PDB entry 8RB4 | electron microscopy, 3.20 A resolution | chains I and J of the 5 polymer chains in the assembly

Chain I (and J):
Molecule: Paraneoplastic antigen Ma2 homolog
From: Mus musculus
Notes: chain J of this document is another copy of the same molecule, construct and numbering; everything in this record applies to it too
Reference sequence: Q8BHK0 (PNMA2_MOUSE); residues 157-336 here = UniProt positions 157-336
Amino-acid sequence (180 residues; each row starts with the number of its first residue):
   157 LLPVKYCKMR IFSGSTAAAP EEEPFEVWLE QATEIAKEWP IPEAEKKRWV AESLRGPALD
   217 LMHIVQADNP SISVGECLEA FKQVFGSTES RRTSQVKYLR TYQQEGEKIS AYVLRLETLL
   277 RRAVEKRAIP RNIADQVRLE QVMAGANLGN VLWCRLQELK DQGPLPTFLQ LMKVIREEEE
From the paper describing this entry:
  - self-association interface (contacts with another copy of this molecule); pairs are residue here / residue on that copy: Val-240/Leu-325 (hydrophobic contact), Phe-241/Leu-270 (hydrophobic contact), Phe-241

Interface between chain I and chain J:
Contacting residue pairs (45; chain I residue first):
  Leu-157(I) with Val-160(J), hydrophobic
  Pro-159(I) with Lys-161(J)
  Val-160(I) with Val-160(J), hydrophobic; Lys-161(J), hydrogen bond (backbone-backbone); Tyr-162(J); Cys-163(J), hydrogen bond (backbone-backbone)
  Lys-161(I) with Cys-163(J); Met-165(J)
  Tyr-162(I) with Tyr-162(J), hydrophobic; Cys-163(J); Met-165(J)
  Cys-163(I) with Trp-205(J), hydrophobic; Glu-208(J)
  Arg-166(I) with Ala-207(J), hydrogen bond (side chain-backbone); Glu-208(J), salt bridge; Leu-210(J), hydrogen bond (side chain-backbone)
  Glu-179(I) with Arg-211(J), salt bridge
  Val-183(I) with Leu-215(J), hydrophobic
  Glu-186(I) with His-219(J), salt bridge
  Lys-264(I) with Gln-239(J), hydrogen bond (side chain-backbone); Val-240(J), hydrogen bond (side chain-backbone); Gly-242(J); Thr-244(J)
  Ser-266(I) with Gln-239(J)
  Leu-270(I) with Leu-217(J), hydrophobic; Ile-220(J), hydrophobic; Val-240(J), hydrophobic; Phe-241(J), hydrophobic
  Glu-273(I) with Ile-220(J)
  Thr-274(I) with Asp-216(J)
  Arg-277(I) with Ile-220(J); Ala-223(J); Asp-224(J), salt bridge
  Thr-323(I) with Asp-224(J)
  Phe-324(I) with Leu-217(J), hydrophobic; Ile-220(J), hydrophobic; Asp-224(J), hydrogen bond (backbone-side chain)
  Leu-325(I) with Val-221(J); Asp-224(J), hydrogen bond (backbone-side chain); Asn-225(J)
  Met-328(I) with Gln-239(J), hydrogen bond (backbone-side chain); Val-240(J), hydrophobic
  Arg-332(I) with Glu-235(J), salt bridge; Gln-239(J)
  Glu-335(I) with Thr-244(J)
Other interface residues (no listed pair), chain I (27 interface residues in all): Pro-176, Glu-190, Ala-267, Lys-329, Ile-331
Other interface residues (no listed pair), chain J (29 interface residues in all): Trp-195, Arg-204, Pro-213, Ile-228

Overview:
27 residues of chain I face 29 of chain J across their interface; the contacts include 9 hydrogen bonds and 5
salt bridges. Polar pairs include Arg-166(I)/Glu-208(J), Glu-179(I)/Arg-211(J) and Glu-186(I)/His-219(J). From
the paper: a self-association interface involving Val-240(I) and Phe-241(I).
Chain I and chain J are both Paraneoplastic antigen Ma2 homolog (Mus musculus); the structure, Structure of
the five-fold capsomer of the PNMA2 capsid, was determined by electron microscopy (same publication as 8RB3,
8RB5 and 8RB7).
